Entry 3QXD (X-ray diffraction, 2.30 A resolution); this record covers chains A and C of the 3 polymer chains in the assembly.

== Chain A ==
Molecule: HLA class II histocompatibility antigen, DR alpha chain
Source organism: Homo sapiens
UniProt: P01903 (DRA_HUMAN); residues 1-182 here correspond to UniProt positions 26-207 (UniProt number = residue number + 25)
Sequence (182 residues; row label = number of the first residue in the row):
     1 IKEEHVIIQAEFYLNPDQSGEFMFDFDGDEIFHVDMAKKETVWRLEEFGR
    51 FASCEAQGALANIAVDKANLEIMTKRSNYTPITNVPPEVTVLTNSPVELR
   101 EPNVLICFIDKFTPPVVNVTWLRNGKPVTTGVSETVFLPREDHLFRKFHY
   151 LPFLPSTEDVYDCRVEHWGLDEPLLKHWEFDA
Disordered / not traced: 1-3, 182
Differences from the reference sequence: engineered mutation C54 (Phe79 in P01903)
UniProt features mapped onto this chain:
  - region: E179 to A182 (Connecting peptide)
  - site: Q9 (Self- and pathogen-derived peptide antigen), G49 (Self-peptide antigen), F51 (Self- and pathogen-derived peptide antigen), A52 (Self-peptide antigen), S53 (Self- and pathogen-derived peptide antigen), E55 (Pathogen-derived peptide antigen), N62 (Self- and pathogen-derived peptide antigen), N69 (Pathogen-derived peptide antigen), R76 (Self- and pathogen-derived peptide antigen)
  - glycosylation (N-linked (GlcNAc...) asparagine): N78, N118
Cystine bridges: C107-C163
From the paper describing this entry:
  - mutagenesis - S53A (1.9-fold): increased binding to HLA class II histocompatibility antigen gamma chain peptide (chain C)

== Chain C ==
Molecule: HLA class II histocompatibility antigen gamma chain peptide
Notes: fragment: CLIP region
UniProt: P04233 (HG2A_HUMAN); residues 87-101 here correspond to UniProt positions 103-117 (UniProt number = residue number + 16)
Sequence (15 residues; row label = number of the first residue in the row):
    87 PVSKMRMATPLLMQA
Disordered / not traced: 101

== Chain A / chain C interface ==
Pairs across the interface (25; chain A residue first):
  Q9(A) - M93(C)
  Q9(A) - A94(C)  hydrogen bond (side chain-backbone)
  F22(A) - M93(C)  hydrophobic
  F24(A) - M91(C)  hydrophobic
  F24(A) - R92(C)
  A52(A) - S89(C)
  S53(A) - S89(C)  hydrogen bond (backbone-backbone)
  S53(A) - K90(C)
  S53(A) - M91(C)  hydrogen bond (backbone-backbone)
  E55(A) - M93(C)
  G58(A) - M93(C)
  A59(A) - M93(C)
  N62(A) - M93(C)
  N62(A) - A94(C)  hydrogen bond (side chain-backbone)
  N62(A) - P96(C)
  V65(A) - P96(C)
  V65(A) - L97(C)
  D66(A) - P96(C)
  N69(A) - L97(C)  hydrogen bond (side chain-backbone)
  N69(A) - L98(C)
  N69(A) - M99(C)  hydrogen bond (side chain-backbone)
  I72(A) - M99(C)  hydrophobic
  I72(A) - Q100(C)
  M73(A) - M99(C)  hydrophobic
  R76(A) - M99(C)
Other interface residues (no listed pair), chain A (21 interface residues in all): E11, F32, W43, F51, C54, A68
Other interface residues (no listed pair), chain C (12 interface residues in all): T95

== In short ==
Chain A and chain C form an interface of 21 and 12 residues respectively, with 6 hydrogen bonds. Among the
polar pairs are Q9(A)-A94(C), N62(A)-A94(C) and N69(A)-L97(C). From the paper: S53A of chain A increases
binding to HLA class II histocompatibility antigen gamma chain peptide (chain C).
Here chain A is HLA class II histocompatibility antigen, DR alpha chain (Homo sapiens) and chain C is HLA
class II histocompatibility antigen gamma chain peptide. Entry 3QXD (F54C HLA-DR1 bound with CLIP peptide) was
determined by X-ray diffraction (same publication as 3QXA).
